PDB entry 6N1A | X-ray diffraction, 1.60 A resolution | chain A

[Chain A]
Molecule: Carbohydrate-binding protein
From: Flavonifractor plautii
Reference sequence: A0A1C7FP65 (A0A1C7FP65_9FIRM); residues 1-482 here correspond to UniProt positions 28-509 (UniProt number = residue number + 27)
Amino-acid sequence (503 residues; row label = number of the first residue in the row; numbers below 1 keep their minus sign (Met-20 is residue -20)):
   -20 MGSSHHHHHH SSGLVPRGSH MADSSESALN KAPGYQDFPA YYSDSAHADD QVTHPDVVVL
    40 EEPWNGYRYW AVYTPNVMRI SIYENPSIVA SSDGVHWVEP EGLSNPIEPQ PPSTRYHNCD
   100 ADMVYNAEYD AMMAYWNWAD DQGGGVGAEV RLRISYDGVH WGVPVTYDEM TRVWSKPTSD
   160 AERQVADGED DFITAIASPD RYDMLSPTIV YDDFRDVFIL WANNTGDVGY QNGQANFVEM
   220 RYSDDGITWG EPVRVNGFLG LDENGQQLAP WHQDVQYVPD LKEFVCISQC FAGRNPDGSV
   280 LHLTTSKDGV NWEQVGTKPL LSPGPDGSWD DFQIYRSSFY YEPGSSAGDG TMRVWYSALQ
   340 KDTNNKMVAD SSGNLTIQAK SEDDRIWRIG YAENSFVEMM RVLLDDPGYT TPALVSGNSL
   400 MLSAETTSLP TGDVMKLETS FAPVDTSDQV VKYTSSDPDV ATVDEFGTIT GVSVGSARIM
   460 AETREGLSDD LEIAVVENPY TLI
Disordered / not traced: -20 to 5, 392-482
Modified positions: Cys98 (3-sulfinoalanine; CSD)
Sequence notes: expression tag (-20 to 0)
Metal / ion sites: Ca2+ site 1: Asp35, Asp101, Asp253; Mn2+: Cys98, Asp99, His251; Ca2+ site 2: Asp192, Asp195

[In short]
Asp35, Asp101 and Asp253 coordinate Ca2+ site 1. Cys98, Asp99 and His251 coordinate Mn2+.
Chain A is Carbohydrate-binding protein (Flavonifractor plautii); the structure, Crystal structure of an
N-acetylgalactosamine deacetylase from F. plautii, was determined by X-ray diffraction together with 6N1B from
the same study.
